3L5I - chain A; structure by X-ray diffraction, 1.90 A resolution.

== Chain A ==
Protein: Interleukin-6 receptor subunit beta
Source organism: Homo sapiens
UniProtKB: P40189 (IL6RB_HUMAN); residues 301-590 here correspond to UniProt positions 323-612 (UniProt number = residue number + 22)
Amino-acid sequence (290 residues; each row starts with the number of its first residue):
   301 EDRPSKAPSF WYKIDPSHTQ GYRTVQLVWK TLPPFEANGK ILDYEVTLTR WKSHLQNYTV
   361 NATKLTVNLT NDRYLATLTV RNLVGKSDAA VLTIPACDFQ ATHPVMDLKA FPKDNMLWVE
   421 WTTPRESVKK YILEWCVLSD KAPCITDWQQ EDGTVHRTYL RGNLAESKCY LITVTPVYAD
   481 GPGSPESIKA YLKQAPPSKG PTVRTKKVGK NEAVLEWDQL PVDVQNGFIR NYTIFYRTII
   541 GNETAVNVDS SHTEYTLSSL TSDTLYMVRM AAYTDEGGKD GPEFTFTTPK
Modified positions: Mse406, Mse416, Mse567, Mse570 (selenomethionine; parent Met)
Disulfides: C436-C444
UniProt features mapped onto this chain:
  - glycosylation (N-linked (GlcNAc...) asparagine): N357, N361, N368 (complex), N531, N542
Reported in the primary citation:
  - contacts within the chain: F310-K430 (backbone contact), F310-Q450 (backbone contact), W311-L392 (hydrophobic contact), W311-I432 (hydrophobic contact), W311-V477 (hydrophobic contact), W311-P482 (hydrophobic contact), K330-D447 (salt bridge), T393-A479 (hydrogen bond), K430-Q450, W311-W448 (hydrophobic contact), V328-W448 (hydrophobic contact), K330-W448 (hydrophobic contact), I432-W448 (hydrophobic contact), Y491-F528 (hydrophobic contact), Y491-N526 (hydrophobic contact)

== Summary ==
From the paper: contacts within the chain involving F310, K430 and Q450 among others.
Chain A is Interleukin-6 receptor subunit beta (Homo sapiens); the structure, Crystal structure of FnIII
domains of human GP130 (Domains 4-6), was determined by X-ray diffraction, deposited together with 3L5H and
3L5J.
